PDB entry 3ZYN | X-ray diffraction, 3.20 A resolution | chain A

== Chain A ==
Protein: Leucine-rich repeat-containing protein 4B
From: Mus musculus
Notes: fragment: n-terminal leucine rich repeats, residues 57-365
UniProt: P0C192 (LRC4B_MOUSE); numbering as in UniProt (aligned over 57-365)
Sequence (321 residues; row label = number of the first residue in the row):
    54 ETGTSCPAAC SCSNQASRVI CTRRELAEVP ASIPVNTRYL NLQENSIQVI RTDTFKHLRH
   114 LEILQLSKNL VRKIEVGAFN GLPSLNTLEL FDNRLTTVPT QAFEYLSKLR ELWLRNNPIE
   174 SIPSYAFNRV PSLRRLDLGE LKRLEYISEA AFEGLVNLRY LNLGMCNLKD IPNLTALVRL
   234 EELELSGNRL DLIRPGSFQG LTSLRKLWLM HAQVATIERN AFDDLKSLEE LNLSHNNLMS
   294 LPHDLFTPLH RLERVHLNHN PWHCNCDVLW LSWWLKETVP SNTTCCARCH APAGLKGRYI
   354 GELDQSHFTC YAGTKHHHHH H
Not modelled in the structure: 54-56, 367-374
Differences from the reference sequence: expression tag (54-56, 366-374)
UniProt features mapped onto this chain:
  - glycosylation (N-linked (GlcNAc...) asparagine): Asn226, Asn285, Asn335
Disulfide bonds: Cys59-Cys65, Cys63-Cys74, Cys317-Cys342, Cys319-Cys363
Glycans and other covalent adducts: N-acetylglucosamine (NAG) linked to Asn335

== Summary ==
Chain A is Leucine-rich repeat-containing protein 4B (Mus musculus); the structure, Crystal structure of the
N-terminal leucine rich repeats of Netrin-G Ligand-3, was determined by X-ray diffraction (same publication as
3ZYI, 3ZYJ and 3ZYO).
